Entry 6UTG (electron microscopy, 3.40 A resolution); this record covers chains 2 and V of the 35 polymer chains in the assembly.

# Chain 2 (and V)
Name: Proteasome subunit beta
Source organism: Thermoplasma acidophilum
Notes: EC 3.4.25.1; chain V of this document is another copy of the same molecule, construct and numbering; everything in this record applies to it too
UniProt: P28061 (PSB_THEAC); residues 1-203 here correspond to UniProt positions 9-211 (UniProt number = residue number + 8)
Sequence (203 residues; numbered 1 to 203; the number before each row is that of its first residue):
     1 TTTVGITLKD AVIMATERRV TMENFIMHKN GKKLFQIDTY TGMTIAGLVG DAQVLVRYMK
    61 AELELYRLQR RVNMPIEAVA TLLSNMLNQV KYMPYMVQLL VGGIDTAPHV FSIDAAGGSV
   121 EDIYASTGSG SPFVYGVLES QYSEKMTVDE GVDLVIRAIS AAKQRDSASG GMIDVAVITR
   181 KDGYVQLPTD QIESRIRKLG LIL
UniProt features mapped onto this chain:
  - active site: Thr-1 (Nucleophile)

# Chain 2 / chain V interface
Residue-residue contacts - 25 pairs, chain 2 then chain V:
  Met-22(2) with Ser-112(V); Asp-114(V)
  Glu-23(2) with Gln-98(V)
  Phe-25(2) with Tyr-135(V), hydrophobic
  Met-27(2) with Ser-112(V); Ser-126(V); Tyr-135(V)
  His-28(2) with Ser-112(V); Val-120(V); Asp-122(V)
  Asn-30(2) with Glu-121(V)
  Leu-48(2) with Ala-116(V), hydrophobic
  Val-49(2) with Gly-118(V)
  Gly-50(2) with Asn-88(V), hydrogen bond (backbone-side chain); Ala-116(V); Gly-117(V); Gly-118(V)
  Asp-51(2) with Asn-88(V), hydrogen bond; Lys-91(V), salt bridge
  Gln-53(2) with Gly-118(V); Ser-119(V), hydrogen bond (side chain-backbone)
  Val-54(2) with Asn-88(V)
  Arg-57(2) with Thr-81(V)
  Met-93(2) with Tyr-92(V), hydrogen bond (backbone-side chain)
  Pro-94(2) with Tyr-92(V), hydrogen bond (backbone-side chain)
Other interface residues (no listed pair), chain 2 (18 interface residues in all): Lys-29, Gly-31, Met-96
Other interface residues (no listed pair), chain V (22 interface residues in all): Ser-84, Asn-85, Ile-113, Thr-127, Ser-131, Pro-132

# In short
18 residues of chain 2 face 22 of chain V across their interface; the contacts include 5 hydrogen bonds and 1
salt bridge. Polar pairs include Asp-51(2)/Lys-91(V), Gly-50(2)/Asn-88(V) and Asp-51(2)/Asn-88(V). From
UniProt: active-site residue Thr-1(2) on chain 2.
Chain 2 and chain V are both Proteasome subunit beta (Thermoplasma acidophilum); the structure, Allosteric
coupling between alpha-rings of the 20S proteasome, 20S singly capped with a PA26/V230F, was determined by
electron microscopy (same publication as 6UTF, 6UTH, 6UTI and 6UTJ).
